Entry 3JB9 (electron microscopy, 3.60 A resolution); this record covers chains B and C of the 43 polymer chains in the assembly.

== Chain B ==
Protein: Pre-mRNA-splicing factor cwf10
Organism: Schizosaccharomyces pombe 972h-
UniProtKB: O94316 (SN114_SCHPO); residues 1-984 here = UniProt positions 1-984
Amino-acid sequence (984 residues; each row starts with the number of its first residue):
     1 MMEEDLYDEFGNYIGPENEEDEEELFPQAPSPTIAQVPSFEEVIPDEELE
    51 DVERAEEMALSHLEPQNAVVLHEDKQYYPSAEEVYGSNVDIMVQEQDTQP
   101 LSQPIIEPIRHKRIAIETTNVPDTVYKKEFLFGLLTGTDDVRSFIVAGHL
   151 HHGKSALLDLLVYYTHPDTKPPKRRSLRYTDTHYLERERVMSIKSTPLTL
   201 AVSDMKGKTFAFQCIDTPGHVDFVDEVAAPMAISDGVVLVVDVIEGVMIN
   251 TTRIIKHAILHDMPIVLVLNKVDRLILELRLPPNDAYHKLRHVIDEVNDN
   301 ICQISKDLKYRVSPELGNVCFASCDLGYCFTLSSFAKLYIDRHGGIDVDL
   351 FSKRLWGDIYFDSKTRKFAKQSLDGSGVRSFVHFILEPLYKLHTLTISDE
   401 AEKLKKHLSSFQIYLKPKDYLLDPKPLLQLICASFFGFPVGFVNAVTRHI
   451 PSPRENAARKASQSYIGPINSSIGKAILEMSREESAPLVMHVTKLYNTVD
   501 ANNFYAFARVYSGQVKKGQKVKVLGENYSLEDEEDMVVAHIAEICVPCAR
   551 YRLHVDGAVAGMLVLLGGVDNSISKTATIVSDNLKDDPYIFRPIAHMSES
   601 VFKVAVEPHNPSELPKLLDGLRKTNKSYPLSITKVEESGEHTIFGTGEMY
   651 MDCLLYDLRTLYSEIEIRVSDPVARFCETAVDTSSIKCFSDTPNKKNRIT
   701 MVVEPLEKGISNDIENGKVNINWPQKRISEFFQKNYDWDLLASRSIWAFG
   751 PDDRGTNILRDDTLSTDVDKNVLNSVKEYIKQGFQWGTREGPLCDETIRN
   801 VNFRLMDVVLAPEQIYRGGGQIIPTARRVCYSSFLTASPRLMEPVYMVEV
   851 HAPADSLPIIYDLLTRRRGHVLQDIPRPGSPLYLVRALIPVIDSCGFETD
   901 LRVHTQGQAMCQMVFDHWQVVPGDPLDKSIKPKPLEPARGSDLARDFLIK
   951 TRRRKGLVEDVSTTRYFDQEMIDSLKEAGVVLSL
Unresolved in the structure: 1-67, 972-984
Small-molecule neighbours: GDP (guanosine-5'-diphosphate): Leu150, His151, His152, Gly153, Lys154, Ser155, Ala156, Met191, Ser192, Gly219, Asn270, Lys271, Asp273, Arg274, Ser323, Cys324, Asp325
Curated features (UniProtKB/Swiss-Prot):
  - region: Gly148 to Ser155 (G1), Val190 to Lys194 (G2), Asp216 to Gly219 (G3), Asn270 to Asp273 (G4), Gln371 to Leu373 (G5)
  - binding site (GTP): Gly148 to Ser155, Asp216 to His220, Asn270 to Asp273

== Chain C ==
Molecule: U5 snRNA
Organism: Schizosaccharomyces pombe
Sequence (120 nucleotides; row label = number of the first residue in the row):
     1 AUAAUCCGUCAAAGCACUUUGCAAAAGCUAACGUAUCUGUUUCUUGCCUU
    51 UUACCAGAAACAGCCGUUUGUAAGGUGUGCUAAUUUGACUGUAUAGUUUU
   101 UGUAAUCUUUUUCUUGAAAC
Unresolved in the structure: 1-6, 112-120

== How chain B and chain C interact ==
Pairs across the interface - 14 pairs, chain B then chain C:
  Ile116(B) - C28(C)  sugar contact
  Ile116(B) - U29(C)  phosphate contact
  Glu117(B) - C28(C)  sugar contact
  Thr118(B) - C28(C)  base contact
  Thr119(B) - C28(C)  hydrogen bond to the phosphate
  Arg174(B) - A31(C)  salt bridge to the phosphate
  Tyr184(B) - U29(C)  stacking on the base
  Arg187(B) - U29(C)  sugar contact
  Arg187(B) - A30(C)  salt bridge to the phosphate
  Lys405(B) - C7(C)  salt bridge to the phosphate
  Gln412(B) - U92(C)  base contact
  Tyr414(B) - C7(C)  stacking on the base
  Tyr414(B) - G91(C)  base contact
  Arg550(B) - C28(C)  hydrogen bond to the base
Other interface residues (no listed pair), chain B (14 interface residues in all): Asn120, Pro172, Lys173

== In short ==
14 residues of chain B face 7 of chain C across their interface, with 2 hydrogen bonds, 3 salt bridges and 2
aromatic stacking contacts. Among the polar pairs are Arg550(B)-C28(C), Thr119(B)-C28(C) and Arg174(B)-A31(C).
Ligands of chain B: GDP.
Chain B is Pre-mRNA-splicing factor cwf10 (Schizosaccharomyces pombe 972h-) and chain C is U5 snRNA
(Schizosaccharomyces pombe); the structure, Cryo-EM structure of the yeast spliceosome at 3.6 angstrom
resolution, was determined by electron microscopy.
